9EMR - chain A; structure by X-ray diffraction, 1.90 A resolution.

== Chain A ==
Name: DC-SIGN, CRD domain
From: Homo sapiens
Reference sequence: Q9NNX6 (CD209_HUMAN); residue numbers follow UniProt; this construct covers 250-404
Chain sequence (159 residues; each row starts with the number of its first residue):
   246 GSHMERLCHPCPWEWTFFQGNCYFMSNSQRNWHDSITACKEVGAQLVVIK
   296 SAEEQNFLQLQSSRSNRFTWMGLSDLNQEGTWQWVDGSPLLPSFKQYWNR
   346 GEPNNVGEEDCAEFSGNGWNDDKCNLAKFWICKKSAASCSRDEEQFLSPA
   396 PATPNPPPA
Not modelled in the structure: 246-252, 385-404
Cystine bridges: Cys253-Cys384, Cys256-Cys267, Cys284-Cys377, Cys356-Cys369
Sequence notes: expression tag (246-249)
Bound ions: Ca2+ site 1: Asp320, Glu324, Asn350, Glu354, Asp355; Ca2+ site 2: Glu324, Glu353, Asp355; Ca2+ site 3: Glu347, Asn349, Glu354, Asn365, Asp366 (together with A1H5Y)
Small-molecule neighbours: A1H5Y ((2R,3S,4R,5S,6S)-6-[(2S)-2,3-bis(oxidanyl)propoxy]-2-(hydroxymethyl)-5-(4-phenyl-1,2,3-triazol-1-yl)oxane-3,4-diol): Phe313, Glu347, Asn349, Val351, Glu354, Glu358, Ser360, Asn365, Asp366, Asp367, Lys368
Curated features (UniProtKB/Swiss-Prot):
  - binding site (Ca(2+)): Glu347, Asn349, Val351, Glu354, Asn365, Asp366
  - mutagenesis: Asp320 (D320A: Loss of binding to ICAM3 and HIV-1 gp120), Glu324 (E324A: Loss of binding to ICAM3 and HIV-1 gp120), Glu347 (E347Q: Loss of binding to ICAM3 and HIV-1 gp120), Asn349 (N349D: Loss of binding to ICAM3 and HIV-1 gp120), Asn350 (N350A: Loss of binding to ICAM3 and HIV-1 gp120), Asp355 (D355A: Loss of binding to ICAM3 and HIV-1 gp120), Asn365 (N365D: Loss of binding to ICAM3 and HIV-1 gp120), Asp366 (D366A: Loss of binding to ICAM3 and HIV-1 gp120)

== Summary ==
Bound to chain A: compound A1H5Y. Asp320, Glu324, Asn350, Glu354 and Asp355 coordinate Ca2+ site 1. Glu324,
Glu353 and Asp355 coordinate Ca2+ site 2. From UniProt: 6 Ca2+-binding residues and 8 mutagenesis sites.
Chain A is DC-SIGN, CRD domain (Homo sapiens); the structure, Crystal Structure of DC-SIGN in complex with
AL90, was determined by X-ray diffraction together with 9EMQ and 9EMS from the same study.
